Entry 6NSF (X-ray diffraction, 2.10 A resolution); this record covers chains A and B.

Chain A:
Name: Hemagglutinin HA1 chain
Organism: Influenza A virus
UniProt: C3PR70 (C3PR70_9INFA); residues 11-329 here correspond to UniProt positions 27-345 (UniProt number = residue number + 16)
Sequence (321 residues; each row starts with the number of its first residue):
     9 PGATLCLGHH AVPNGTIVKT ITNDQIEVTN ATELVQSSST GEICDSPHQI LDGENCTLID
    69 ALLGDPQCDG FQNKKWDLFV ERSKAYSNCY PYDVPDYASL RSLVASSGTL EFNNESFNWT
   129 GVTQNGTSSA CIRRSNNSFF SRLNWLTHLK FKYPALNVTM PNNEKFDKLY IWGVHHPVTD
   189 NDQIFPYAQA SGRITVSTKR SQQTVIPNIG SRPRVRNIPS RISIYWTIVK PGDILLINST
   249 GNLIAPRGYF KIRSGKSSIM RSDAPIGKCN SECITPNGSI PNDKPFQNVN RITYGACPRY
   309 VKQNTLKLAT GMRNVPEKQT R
Unresolved in the structure: 326-329
Differences from the reference sequence: expression tag (9-10); conflict Asp190 (Asn206 in C3PR70); engineered mutation Pro194 (Leu210 in C3PR70)
Cystine bridges: Cys52-Cys277, Cys64-Cys76, Cys97-Cys139, Cys281-Cys305
Covalently attached groups: N-acetylglucosamine (NAG) linked to Asn22, Asn38, Asn133, Asn285; glycan linked to Asn63, Asn165
Residues lining bound ligands: N-acetyl-alpha-neuraminic acid (SIA): Tyr98, Gly134, Thr135, Ser136, Ser137, Asn145, Trp153, Thr155, His183, Val186, Asp190, Phe193, Pro194, Ile226, Ser228

Chain B:
Name: Hemagglutinin HA2 chain
Organism: Influenza A virus
UniProt: A8W891 (A8W891_9INFA); residues 1-176 here correspond to UniProt positions 330-505 (UniProt number = residue number + 329)
Sequence (176 residues; each row starts with the number of its first residue):
     1 GIFGAIAGFI ENGWEGMVDG WYGFRHQNSE GIGQAADLKS TQAAIDQING KLNRLIGKTN
    61 EKFHQIEKEF SEVEGRIQDL EKYVEDTKID LWSYNAELLV ALENQHTIDL TDSEMNKLFE
   121 KTKKQLRENA EDMGNGCFKI YHKCDNACIG SIRNGTYDHD VYRDEALNNR FQIKGV
Unresolved in the structure: 174-176
Cystine bridges: Cys144-Cys148
Covalently attached groups: N-acetylglucosamine (NAG) linked to Asn154

Chain A / chain B interface:
Residue-residue contacts - 144 pairs, chain A then chain B:
  Gly10(A) - Ile140(B)
  Gly10(A) - His142(B)
  Ala11(A) - Gln27(B)
  Ala11(A) - Phe138(B)
  Ala11(A) - Lys139(B)
  Ala11(A) - Ile140(B)  hydrogen bond (backbone-backbone)
  Ala11(A) - His142(B)
  Thr12(A) - His26(B)
  Thr12(A) - Gln27(B)  hydrogen bond (backbone-backbone)
  Thr12(A) - Phe138(B)
  Leu13(A) - Phe24(B)  hydrophobic
  Leu13(A) - Arg25(B)
  Leu13(A) - His26(B)
  Leu13(A) - Thr122(B)
  Leu13(A) - Gly136(B)
  Leu13(A) - Cys137(B)
  Leu13(A) - Phe138(B)  hydrogen bond (backbone-backbone)
  Leu13(A) - Ile140(B)  hydrophobic
  Leu13(A) - Ile152(B)  hydrophobic
  Cys14(A) - Trp14(B)
  Cys14(A) - Gly23(B)
  Cys14(A) - Phe24(B)
  Cys14(A) - Arg25(B)  hydrogen bond (backbone-backbone)
  Cys14(A) - Gly136(B)
  Cys14(A) - Cys137(B)  disulfide
  Leu15(A) - Ile10(B)
  Leu15(A) - Trp14(B)
  Leu15(A) - Gly23(B)
  Leu15(A) - Phe24(B)  hydrophobic
  Leu15(A) - Met115(B)  hydrophobic
  Leu15(A) - Leu118(B)  hydrophobic
  Leu15(A) - Thr122(B)
  Leu15(A) - Gly136(B)  hydrogen bond (backbone-backbone)
  Leu15(A) - Phe138(B)  hydrophobic
  Gly16(A) - Trp14(B)
  Gly16(A) - Met17(B)
  Gly16(A) - Tyr22(B)
  Gly16(A) - Gly23(B)  hydrogen bond (backbone-backbone)
  Gly16(A) - Met115(B)
  His17(A) - Ile6(B)
  His17(A) - Ile10(B)
  His17(A) - Asn12(B)
  His17(A) - Gly13(B)
  His17(A) - Trp14(B)  hydrogen bond (backbone-backbone)
  His17(A) - Met17(B)
  His17(A) - Trp21(B)
  His17(A) - Tyr22(B)
  His17(A) - Met115(B)
  His18(A) - Gly13(B)
  His18(A) - Trp14(B)
  His18(A) - Met17(B)
  His18(A) - Gly20(B)
  His18(A) - Trp21(B)  hydrogen bond (backbone-backbone)
  Ala19(A) - Gly13(B)
  Ala19(A) - Trp14(B)  hydrogen bond (backbone-backbone)
  Ala19(A) - Glu15(B)
  Val20(A) - Glu15(B)
  Pro21(A) - Glu15(B)
  Val26(A) - Asn104(B)
  Lys27(A) - Glu97(B)
  Lys27(A) - Val100(B)
  Lys27(A) - Ala101(B)
  Lys27(A) - Asn104(B)  hydrogen bond (backbone-side chain)
  Thr28(A) - Ala101(B)
  Thr28(A) - Asn104(B)
  Thr28(A) - Gln105(B)  hydrogen bond
  Thr28(A) - Ile108(B)
  Ile29(A) - Ala101(B)  hydrogen bond (backbone-backbone)
  Ile29(A) - Leu102(B)  hydrophobic
  Ile29(A) - Gln105(B)  hydrogen bond (backbone-side chain)
  Thr30(A) - Gln105(B)  hydrogen bond
  Ile34(A) - Ile108(B)  hydrophobic
  Thr40(A) - Leu52(B)
  Leu42(A) - Val100(B)  hydrophobic
  Arg109(A) - Glu67(B)  salt bridge
  Ser110(A) - His64(B)  hydrogen bond
  Ser114(A) - His64(B)
  Lys264(A) - Phe63(B)
  Ser265(A) - His64(B)
  Ser266(A) - His64(B)  hydrogen bond
  Arg269(A) - Glu67(B)  salt bridge
  Asn290(A) - Thr59(B)
  Asp291(A) - Ile56(B)
  Asp291(A) - Gly57(B)  hydrogen bond (backbone-backbone)
  Lys292(A) - Thr59(B)
  Pro293(A) - Leu55(B)
  Phe294(A) - Ala96(B)  hydrophobic
  Arg299(A) - Lys68(B)  hydrogen bond (backbone-side chain)
  Arg299(A) - Glu85(B)
  Arg299(A) - Ile89(B)
  Ile300(A) - Lys68(B)
  Thr301(A) - Gln65(B)  hydrogen bond (backbone-side chain)
  Tyr302(A) - Lys62(B)
  Tyr302(A) - Phe63(B)
  Gly303(A) - Asn60(B)
  Gly303(A) - Glu61(B)
  Gly303(A) - Lys62(B)  hydrogen bond (backbone-backbone)
  Ala304(A) - Thr59(B)
  Ala304(A) - Asn60(B)
  Ala304(A) - Glu61(B)
  Cys305(A) - Thr59(B)
  Cys305(A) - Asn60(B)  hydrogen bond (backbone-side chain)
  Pro306(A) - Thr59(B)
  Arg307(A) - Asn60(B)
  Arg307(A) - Trp92(B)
  Tyr308(A) - Ile89(B)  hydrophobic
  Val309(A) - Trp92(B)
  Val309(A) - Ser93(B)
  Lys310(A) - Ile89(B)
  Lys310(A) - Asp90(B)  salt bridge
  Lys310(A) - Ser93(B)  hydrogen bond (backbone-side chain)
  Gln311(A) - Ser93(B)  hydrogen bond (side chain-backbone)
  Gln311(A) - Glu97(B)  hydrogen bond
  Leu314(A) - Ala96(B)  hydrophobic
  Leu314(A) - Glu97(B)
  Leu314(A) - Val100(B)  hydrophobic
  Lys315(A) - Val100(B)
  Lys315(A) - Asn104(B)  hydrogen bond (backbone-side chain)
  Leu316(A) - Leu52(B)  hydrophobic
  Leu316(A) - Leu55(B)  hydrophobic
  Leu316(A) - Val100(B)  hydrophobic
  Leu316(A) - Glu103(B)
  Leu316(A) - Asn104(B)
  Ala317(A) - Asn104(B)  hydrogen bond (backbone-side chain)
  Ala317(A) - Thr107(B)
  Thr318(A) - Trp21(B)
  Thr318(A) - Ile48(B)
  Gly319(A) - Trp21(B)
  Gly319(A) - Thr107(B)
  Met320(A) - Ile6(B)  hydrophobic
  Met320(A) - Trp21(B)
  Met320(A) - Tyr22(B)  hydrophobic
  Met320(A) - Thr111(B)
  Arg321(A) - Ile6(B)
  Arg321(A) - Ala7(B)
  Val323(A) - Ala7(B)  hydrophobic
  Val323(A) - Glu11(B)
  Val323(A) - Asn12(B)
  Val323(A) - Gly13(B)  hydrogen bond (backbone-backbone)
  Pro324(A) - Asn12(B)
  Glu325(A) - Asn12(B)
  Glu325(A) - Gly13(B)
  Glu325(A) - Trp14(B)
  Glu325(A) - Glu15(B)  hydrogen bond (side chain-backbone)
Also at the interface, not in a pair above, chain A (59 interface residues in all): Val36, Ala113, Ile267
Also at the interface, not in a pair above, chain B (69 interface residues in all): Gly16, Asn28, Glu69, Asp86, Lys88, Leu98, Leu99, Phe119, Met133, Lys143, Cys144, Ile149
Disulfides between the chains: Cys14(A)-Cys137(B)

In short:
Chain A and chain B form an interface of 59 and 69 residues respectively; the contacts include 1 disulfide
bond, 28 hydrogen bonds and 3 salt bridges. Among the polar pairs are Arg109(A)-Glu67(B), Arg269(A)-Glu67(B)
and Lys310(A)-Asp90(B). Chain A binds N-acetyl-alpha-neuraminic acid.
Chain A is Hemagglutinin HA1 chain and chain B is Hemagglutinin HA2 chain, both from Influenza A virus; the
structure, Crystal structure of the A/Brisbane/10/2007 (H3N2) influenza virus hemagglutinin G186V/L194P mutant
in complex with 3'-SLNLN, was determined by X-ray diffraction, deposited together with 6NS9, 6NSA, 6NSB, 6NSC
and 6NSG.
